8ZJR - chains A and J of the 11 polymer chains in the assembly; structure by electron microscopy, 3.30 A resolution.

== Chain A ==
Molecule: Histone H3.2
From: Homo sapiens
UniProtKB: Q71DI3 (H32_HUMAN); residues 1-136 here = UniProt positions 1-136
Chain sequence (138 residues; row label = number of the first residue in the row; numbers below 1 keep their minus sign (Gly-1 is residue -1)):
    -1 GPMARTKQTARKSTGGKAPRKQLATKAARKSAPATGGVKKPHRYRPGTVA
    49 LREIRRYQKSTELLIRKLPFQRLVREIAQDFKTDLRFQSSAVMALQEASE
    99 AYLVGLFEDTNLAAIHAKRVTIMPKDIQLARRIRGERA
Disordered / not traced: -1 to 37, 135-136
Sequence notes: expression tag (-1 to 0); conflict Ala111 (Cys in Q71DI3)
Curated features (UniProtKB/Swiss-Prot):
  - modified residue: Arg3 (Asymmetric dimethylarginine), Thr4 (Phosphothreonine), Lys5 (Allysine), Gln6 (5-glutamyl dopamine), Thr7 (Phosphothreonine), Arg9 (Citrulline), Lys10 (N6,N6,N6-trimethyllysine), Ser11 (ADP-ribosylserine), Thr12 (Phosphothreonine), Lys15 (N6-(2-hydroxyisobutyryl)lysine), Arg18 (Asymmetric dimethylarginine), Lys19 (N6-(2-hydroxyisobutyryl)lysine), Lys24 (N6-(2-hydroxyisobutyryl)lysine), Arg27 (Citrulline), Lys28 (N6,N6,N6-trimethyllysine), Ser29 (ADP-ribosylserine), Lys37 (N6,N6,N6-trimethyllysine), Lys38 (N6-methyllysine), Tyr42 (Phosphotyrosine), Lys57 (N6,N6,N6-trimethyllysine) and 8 more in UniProt
  - lipidation: Lys19 (N6-decanoyllysine)

== Chain J ==
Molecule: 147-nt DNA strand
From: synthetic construct
Sequence (147 nucleotides; numbered 1 to 147; the number before each row is that of its first residue):
     1 ATCCTCTTCCGATCTGCTTACCCAAGCGGCATGACCGTGAACCACCTCAC
    51 CAACCCACGCGTTACTATGCCCAGTCGGCTCTATTCATCGAAGGGATCAT
   101 GCTTGCACCCTAACCAAGATCGGAAGAGCGTCGTGTAACGTGTGGAT
Disordered / not traced: 1-10, 142-147

== Interface between chain A and chain J ==
Pairs across the interface - 23 pairs, chain A then chain J:
  Arg41(A) with DT97(J), hydrogen bond to the base; DC98(J), hydrogen bond to the sugar
  Tyr42(A) with DA20(J), hydrogen bond to the sugar; DT97(J), sugar contact; DC98(J), phosphate contact
  Pro44(A) with DA96(J), phosphate contact
  Gly45(A) with DA96(J), phosphate contact; DT97(J), hydrogen bond to the phosphate
  Thr46(A) with DT97(J), phosphate contact
  Val47(A) with DT97(J), hydrogen bond to the phosphate; DC98(J), phosphate contact
  Ala48(A) with DT97(J), hydrogen bond to the phosphate
  Arg50(A) with DA20(J), phosphate contact; DC21(J), salt bridge to the phosphate
  Arg54(A) with DC21(J), salt bridge to the phosphate
  Lys57(A) with DC22(J), salt bridge to the phosphate
  Arg64(A) with DG105(J), phosphate contact; DC106(J), salt bridge to the phosphate
  Lys65(A) with DC106(J), phosphate contact
  Leu66(A) with DC106(J), hydrogen bond to the phosphate
  Pro67(A) with DG105(J), sugar contact
  Arg70(A) with DG105(J), salt bridge to the phosphate
  Arg84(A) with DC115(J), sugar contact
Also at the interface, not in a pair above, chain A (21 interface residues in all): Pro39, His40, Arg43, Thr119, Met121
Also at the interface, not in a pair above, chain J (14 interface residues in all): DT19, DG95, DA99, DA113, DC114

== In short ==
21 residues of chain A and 14 residues of chain J are in contact; the contacts include 7 hydrogen bonds and 5
salt bridges. Among the polar pairs are Arg41(A)-DT97(J), Arg41(A)-DC98(J) and Tyr42(A)-DA20(J).
Here chain A is Histone H3.2 (Homo sapiens) and chain J is a 147-nt DNA strand (synthetic construct). Entry
8ZJR (Structure of nucleosome-bound RFX5 complex) was determined by electron microscopy (same publication as
8ZJT).
